Entry 8ODU (electron microscopy, 5.00 A resolution (low resolution: residue-level contacts below are approximate; hydrogen-bond / salt-bridge calls are withheld)); this record covers chains A and D of the 4 polymer chains in the assembly.

[Chain A]
Name: ATPase GET3
Source organism: Thermochaetoides thermophila DSM 1495
Notes: EC 3.6.-.-; engineered mutation(s): Truncation of 13 N-terminal residues
Reference sequence: G0SFE0 (G0SFE0_CHATD); residues 14-339 here = UniProt positions 14-339
Chain sequence (334 residues; each row starts with the number of its first residue):
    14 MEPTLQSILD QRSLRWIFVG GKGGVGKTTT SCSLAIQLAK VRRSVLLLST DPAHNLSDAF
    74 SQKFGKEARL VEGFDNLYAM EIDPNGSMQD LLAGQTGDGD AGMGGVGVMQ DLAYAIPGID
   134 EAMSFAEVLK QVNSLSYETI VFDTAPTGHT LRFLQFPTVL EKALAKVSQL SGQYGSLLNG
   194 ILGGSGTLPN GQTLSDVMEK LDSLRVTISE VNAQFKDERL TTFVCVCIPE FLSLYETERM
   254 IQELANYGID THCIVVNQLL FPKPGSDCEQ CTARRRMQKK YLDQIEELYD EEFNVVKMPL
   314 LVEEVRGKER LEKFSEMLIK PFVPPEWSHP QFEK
Disordered / not traced: 106-119, 184-204, 340-347
Construct notes: expression tag (340-347)
Metal / ion sites: Zn2+: Cys281, Cys284 (shared with 2 residues of chain B)

[Chain D]
Name: Protein GET2, Protein GET1
Source organism: Thermochaetoides thermophila DSM 1495
Notes: engineered mutation(s): Truncation of 184 N-terminal residues
Reference sequence: chimeric construct of G0RZE4, G0S1H2: residues 185-357 from G0RZE4 (G0RZE4_CHATD) positions 185-357 (same numbers); residues 1001-1209 from G0S1H2 positions 1-209 (UniProt number = residue number - 1000)
Chain sequence (409 residues; numbered 183 to 1219; 628 numbers in that range are skipped by the numbering (no residue carries them; nothing is unmodelled there); the number before each row is that of its first residue):
   183 MGRPTPLWRF LHTLLAVALG LAVIMLSPFG GTKLERDRAA AAVAGSASER EWLASLTDSY
   243 PLVKTGLGGG LFWAFATGEA ILLGTRWLFL SKKKKAATAA AKVNNNNGEG DDAELDSVEQ
   303 AIELALEFFP AIRQPVEYLR PKVAVAMRYV DVGMTLWRDV MLALFVLGAV AWWRAGSGSE
   363 NLYFQSGSGS
  1001 MSLLLVIFLL ELVVQLVNTI GAKTINNLLW RFYLSIPGSP LAKDFAEQRA KQKEYLQVRH
  1061 DLNATSSQDE FAKWARLQRK HDKLMDELEK KKSQLDAHRT SFSRKLTIYR WILTRGMQWF
  1121 LCFWFSSQPM FWLPYGWFPY WVEWLVSFPN APMGSVSIVV WQSACSGVLA LVIEAVMAVV
  1181 RYTGGTGMQK QRQPVPAAGG APGTSKKDLG SGSLEVLFQ
Disordered / not traced: 183-299, 314-320, 358-372, 1182-1219
Construct notes: initiating methionine (183); expression tag (184, 1210-1219); linker (358-372)

[Interface between chain A and chain D]
Contacting residue pairs (9; chain A residue first):
  Pro65(A) - Thr1065(D)
  Pro65(A) - Ser1066(D)
  Asn98(A) - His1060(D)
  Asn98(A) - Ala1064(D)
  Met101(A) - His1060(D)
  Gln123(A) - Lys1053(D)
  Asp124(A) - Gln1052(D)
  Tyr127(A) - Gln1052(D)
  Pro130(A) - Arg1059(D)
Other interface residues (no listed pair), chain A (9 interface residues in all): Gly131, His162
Other interface residues (no listed pair), chain D (9 interface residues in all): Leu1056, Asn1063

[In short]
Chain A and chain D each contribute 9 residues to their interface. Cys281(A) and Cys284(A) form the Zn2+ site.
Here chain A is ATPase GET3 and chain D is Protein GET2, Protein GET1, both from Thermochaetoides thermophila
DSM 1495. Entry 8ODU (Chaetomium thermophilum Get1/Get2 heterotetramer in complex with a Get3 dimer
(amphipol)) was determined by electron microscopy, deposited together with 8ODV.
